8PH9 - chains J and K of the 8 polymer chains in the assembly; structure by electron microscopy, 3.00 A resolution.

Chain J:
Molecule: DNA-directed RNA polymerase subunit beta'
Organism: Escherichia coli
Notes: EC 2.7.7.6
Reference sequence: P0A8T7 (RPOC_ECOLI); residue numbers follow UniProt; this construct covers 2-1407
Amino-acid sequence (1416 residues; numbered 1 to 1416; the number before each row is that of its first residue):
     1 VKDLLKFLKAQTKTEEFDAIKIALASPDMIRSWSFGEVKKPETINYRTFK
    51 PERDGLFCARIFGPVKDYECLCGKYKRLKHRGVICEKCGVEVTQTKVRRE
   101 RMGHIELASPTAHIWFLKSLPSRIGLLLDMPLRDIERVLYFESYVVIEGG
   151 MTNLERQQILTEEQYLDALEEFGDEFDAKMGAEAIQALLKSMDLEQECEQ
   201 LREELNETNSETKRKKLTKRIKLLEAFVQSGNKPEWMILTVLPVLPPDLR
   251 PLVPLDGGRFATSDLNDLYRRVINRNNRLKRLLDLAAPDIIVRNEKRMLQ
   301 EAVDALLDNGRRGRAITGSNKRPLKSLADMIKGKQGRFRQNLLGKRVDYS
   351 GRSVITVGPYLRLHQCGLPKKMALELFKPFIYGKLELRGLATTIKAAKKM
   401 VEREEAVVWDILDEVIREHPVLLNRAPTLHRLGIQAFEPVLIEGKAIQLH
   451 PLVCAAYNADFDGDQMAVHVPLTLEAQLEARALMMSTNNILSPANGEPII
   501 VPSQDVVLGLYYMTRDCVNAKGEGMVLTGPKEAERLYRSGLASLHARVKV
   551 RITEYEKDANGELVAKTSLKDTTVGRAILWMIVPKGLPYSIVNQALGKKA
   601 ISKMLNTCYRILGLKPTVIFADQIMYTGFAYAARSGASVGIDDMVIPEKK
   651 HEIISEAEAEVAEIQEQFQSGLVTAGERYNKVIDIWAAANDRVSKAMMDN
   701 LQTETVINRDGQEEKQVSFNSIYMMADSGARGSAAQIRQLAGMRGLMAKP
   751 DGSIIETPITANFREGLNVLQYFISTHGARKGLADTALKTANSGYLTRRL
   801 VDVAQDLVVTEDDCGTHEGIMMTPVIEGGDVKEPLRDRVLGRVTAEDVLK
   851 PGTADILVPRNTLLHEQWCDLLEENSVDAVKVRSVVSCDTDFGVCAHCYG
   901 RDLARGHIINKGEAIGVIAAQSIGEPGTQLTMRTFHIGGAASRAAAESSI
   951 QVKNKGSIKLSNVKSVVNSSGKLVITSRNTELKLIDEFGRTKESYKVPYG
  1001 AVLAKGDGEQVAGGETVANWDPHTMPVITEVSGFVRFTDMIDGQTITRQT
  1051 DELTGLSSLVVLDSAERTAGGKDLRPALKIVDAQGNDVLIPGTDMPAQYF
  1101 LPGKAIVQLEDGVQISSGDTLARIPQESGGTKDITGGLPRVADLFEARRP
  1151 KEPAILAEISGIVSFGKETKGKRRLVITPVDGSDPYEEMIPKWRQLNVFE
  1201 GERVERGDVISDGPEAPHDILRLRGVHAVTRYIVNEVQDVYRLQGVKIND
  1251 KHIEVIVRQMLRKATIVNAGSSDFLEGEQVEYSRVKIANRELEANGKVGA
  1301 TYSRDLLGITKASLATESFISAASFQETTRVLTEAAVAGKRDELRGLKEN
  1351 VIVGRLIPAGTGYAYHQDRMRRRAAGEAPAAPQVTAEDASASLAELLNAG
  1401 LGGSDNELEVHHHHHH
Disordered / not traced: 1-15, 937-943, 1128-1133, 1376-1416
Construct notes: expression tag (1, 1408-1416)
UniProt features mapped onto this chain:
  - binding site (Zn(2+)): Cys70, Cys72, Cys85, Cys88, Cys814, Cys888, Cys895, Cys898
  - binding site (Mg(2+)): Asp460, Asp462, Asp464
  - modified residue: Lys983 (N6-acetyllysine)
  - mutagenesis: Gln504 (Q504P: Resistant to antibiotics salinamide A and B), Asn690 (N690D: Resistant to antibiotics salinamide A and B), Met697 (M697V: Resistant to antibiotics salinamide A and B), Ala735 (A735T: Resistant to antibiotics salinamide A and B), Arg738 (R738C/H/P/S: Resistant to antibiotics salinamide A and B), Ala748 (A748E: Resistant to antibiotics salinamide A and B), Pro758 (P758S/T: Resistant to antibiotics salinamide A and B), Phe763 (F763C: Resistant to antibiotics salinamide A and B), Ser775 (S775A: Resistant to antibiotics salinamide A and B), Ala779 (A779T/V: Resistant to antibiotics salinamide A and B), Arg780 (R780C: Resistant to antibiotics salinamide A and B), Gly782 (G782A/C: Resistant to antibiotics salinamide A and B), 1 further mutagenesis entry in UniProt
Ion coordination: Zn2+ site 1: Cys70, Cys72, Cys85, Cys88; Mg2+: Asp460, Asp462, Asp464 (shared with 1 residue of chain R); Zn2+ site 2: Cys814, Cys888, Cys895, Cys898
Reported in the primary citation:
  - binding site for non-template DNA: Arg314, Lys321

Chain K:
Molecule: DNA-directed RNA polymerase subunit omega
Organism: Escherichia coli
Notes: EC 2.7.7.6
Reference sequence: P0A800 (RPOZ_ECOLI); numbering as in UniProt (aligned over 1-91)
Amino-acid sequence (91 residues; row label = number of the first residue in the row):
     1 MARVTVQDAVEKIGNRFDLVLVAARRARQMQVGGKDPLVPEENDKTTVIA
    51 LREIEEGLINNQILDVRERQEQQEQEAAELQAVTAIAEGRR
Disordered / not traced: 1, 85-91

Interface between chain J and chain K:
Residue-residue contacts (42):
  His364(J) with Val4(K)
  Glu414(J) with Lys45(K)
  Val415(J) with Lys45(K), hydrogen bond (backbone-side chain)
  Arg417(J) with Asn43(K), hydrogen bond (side chain-backbone); Asp44(K), salt bridge
  Glu418(J) with Ala2(K); Asp44(K); Lys45(K), hydrogen bond (side chain-backbone); Val48(K)
  Glu438(J) with Arg3(K)
  Thr473(J) with Arg28(K), hydrogen bond
  Leu474(J) with Ala27(K), hydrophobic; Arg28(K); Gln31(K); Thr47(K)
  Glu475(J) with Ala24(K); Arg28(K), salt bridge
  Leu478(J) with Val20(K); Ala23(K); Ala24(K); Thr47(K); Leu51(K), hydrophobic
  Glu479(J) with Val20(K)
  Arg481(J) with Arg3(K), hydrogen bond (side chain-backbone); Val48(K); Leu51(K)
  Ala482(J) with Val6(K), hydrophobic; Arg16(K), hydrogen bond (backbone-side chain)
  Leu483(J) with Arg16(K); Phe17(K), hydrophobic
  Thr487(J) with Val4(K), hydrogen bond (side chain-backbone); Thr5(K)
  Asn488(J) with Arg16(K)
  Lys615(J) with Thr5(K)
  Arg905(J) with Arg16(K)
  Asn910(J) with Asn15(K)
  Lys911(J) with Phe17(K)
  Glu913(J) with Phe17(K)
  Gly1360(J) with Phe17(K)
  Thr1361(J) with Phe17(K); Val20(K); Leu21(K)
Interface residues without a listed pair, chain J (28 interface residues in all): Arg362, Gln477, Leu614, Gly912, Ala1364
Interface residues without a listed pair, chain K (24 interface residues in all): Gln7, Asp8, Gly14

In short:
28 residues of chain J and 24 residues of chain K are in contact; the contacts include 7 hydrogen bonds and 2
salt bridges. Polar pairs include Arg417(J)-Asp44(K), Glu475(J)-Arg28(K) and Val415(J)-Lys45(K). The paper
reports a binding site for non-template DNA at Arg314(J) and Lys321(J).
Chain J is DNA-directed RNA polymerase subunit beta' and chain K is DNA-directed RNA polymerase subunit omega,
both from Escherichia coli; the structure, E. coli RNA polymerase paused at ops site (non-complementary
scaffold), was determined by electron microscopy, deposited together with 8PEN, 8PFG, 8PFJ, 8PHK, 8PIB, 8PID,
8PIL and 8PIM.
